PDB entry 7JGS | electron microscopy, 3.20 A resolution | chains A and G of the 9 polymer chains in the assembly

[Chain A]
Molecule: Origin recognition complex subunit 1
Source organism: Drosophila melanogaster
UniProtKB: O16810 (ORC1_DROME); numbering as in UniProt (aligned over 440-924)
Sequence (488 residues; numbered 437 to 924; the number before each row is that of its first residue):
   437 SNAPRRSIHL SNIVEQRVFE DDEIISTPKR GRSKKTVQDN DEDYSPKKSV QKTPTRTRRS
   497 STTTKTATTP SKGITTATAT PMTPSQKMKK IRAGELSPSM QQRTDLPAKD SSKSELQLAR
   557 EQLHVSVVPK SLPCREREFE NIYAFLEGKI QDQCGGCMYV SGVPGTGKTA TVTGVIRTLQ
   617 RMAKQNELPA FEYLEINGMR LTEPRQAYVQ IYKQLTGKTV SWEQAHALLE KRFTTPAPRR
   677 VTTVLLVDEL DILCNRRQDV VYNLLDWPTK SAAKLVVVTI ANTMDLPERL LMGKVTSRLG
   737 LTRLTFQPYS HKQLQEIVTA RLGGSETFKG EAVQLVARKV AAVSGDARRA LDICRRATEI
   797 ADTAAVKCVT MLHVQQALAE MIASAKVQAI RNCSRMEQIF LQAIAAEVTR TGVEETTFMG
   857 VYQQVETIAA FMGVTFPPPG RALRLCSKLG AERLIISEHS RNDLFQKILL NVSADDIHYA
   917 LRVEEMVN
Disordered / not traced: 437-518, 920-924
Differences from the reference sequence: expression tag (437-439)
Bound ions: Mg2+: Thr605 (together with ATP)
Residues lining bound ligands:
  - ATP (adenosine-5'-triphosphate), molecule 1: Val561, Val563, Val564, Pro565, Leu568, Pro569, Arg571, Pro600, Gly601, Thr602, Gly603, Lys604, Thr605, Ala606, Asn718, Tyr745, Ile753, Arg757, Ala783, Arg784, Leu787
  - ATP, molecule 2: Tyr698, Lys730, Arg734
Reported in the primary citation:
  - mutagenesis - S657A/Q660A: unchanged binding to DNA
  - catalytic residues: Asp684
  - mutagenesis - D684A: abolished catalytic activity on ATP

[Chain G]
Molecule: Cell division control protein
Source organism: Drosophila melanogaster
UniProtKB: Q9VSM9 (Q9VSM9_DROME); residues 242-662 here = UniProt positions 242-662
Sequence (424 residues; each row starts with the number of its first residue):
   239 SNANNLPSPS RNKYQNARRV LNSAETQNLP GRESQLQELR EFFSNHLESQ TSGSLYVSGQ
   299 PGTGKTACLS LLLRDPDFSK RLQRVYINCT SIASVGAVYK KLCTELQLKV SGRTERDHLE
   359 AIQRHLKTAK RMLLLVLDEI DQLCTSRQEV LYTIFEWPAL PGSRILLVGI ANSLDLTDRA
   419 LMRLNARCEL KPRLMHFPPY SKQQIVEIFK SRLAEAEVLD VFPPVTLQLL AAKVSAISGD
   479 VRRALDIGRR VVEIAEQQKR DGEKEFNMKA LQLEGKDAVE AKEKQDTLKP VQVTQVAAVL
   539 NKVYGASQNL EEDIEASFPL QQKLMLCTLV LMLRNERNKD ISMGRLHEVY RRVCAKRNIL
   599 ALDQAEFTGT VDLVETRGIL RIMRKKEPRL HKVLLQWDEE EVHAALSDKQ LIASILSDTA
   659 CLSK
Disordered / not traced: 239-248, 499-525, 543-555, 661-662
Differences from the reference sequence: expression tag (239-241)
Bound ions: Mg2+: Thr304 (together with ATP)
Residues lining bound ligands: ATP (adenosine-5'-triphosphate): Ser261, Ala262, Glu263, Thr264, Asn266, Leu267, Pro268, Gly269, Arg270, Gln298, Pro299, Gly300, Thr301, Gly302, Lys303, Thr304, Ala305, Glu377, Asn410, Tyr438, Ile446, Arg450, Val479, Arg480, Leu483

[Chain A / chain G interface]
Contacting residue pairs - 56 pairs, chain A then chain G:
  Ala580(A) with Gln495(G)
  Gly584(A) with Arg256(G)
  Asp588(A) with Arg256(G), salt bridge; Arg257(G)
  Val599(A) with Thr614(G)
  Arg641(A) with Ala331(G), hydrogen bond (side chain-backbone)
  Trp658(A) with Ala331(G), hydrophobic
  Glu659(A) with Ala331(G)
  His662(A) with Ser329(G)
  Glu666(A) with Ser329(G), hydrogen bond
  Arg693(A) with Ile330(G), hydrogen bond (side chain-backbone); Gln380(G), hydrogen bond
  Tyr698(A) with Thr328(G); Glu377(G)
  Asn699(A) with Thr328(G)
  Thr705(A) with Ala262(G); Glu263(G)
  Thr719(A) with Thr614(G)
  Met720(A) with Thr614(G), hydrogen bond (backbone-backbone)
  Asp721(A) with Arg615(G); Gly616(G)
  Arg725(A) with Gly616(G); Gln634(G), hydrogen bond
  Lys730(A) with Pro299(G); Glu377(G); Asp379(G), salt bridge; Asn410(G)
  Thr732(A) with Arg481(G), hydrogen bond (backbone-side chain)
  Ser733(A) with Asp478(G); Arg480(G), hydrogen bond; Arg481(G)
  Arg734(A) with Arg480(G)
  Gly736(A) with Asp484(G)
  Leu737(A) with Arg481(G); Asp484(G); Ile485(G), hydrophobic; Arg488(G), hydrogen bond (backbone-side chain); Val541(G), hydrophobic
  Thr738(A) with Asp484(G)
  Arg739(A) with Arg488(G)
  Gln743(A) with Arg615(G)
  Pro744(A) with Arg615(G)
  Ala777(A) with Pro557(G)
  Ala778(A) with Pro557(G); Leu558(G), hydrogen bond (backbone-backbone); Gln559(G), hydrogen bond (backbone-backbone)
  Val779(A) with Gln560(G), hydrogen bond (backbone-side chain)
  Ser780(A) with Leu611(G)
  Arg785(A) with Glu604(G), salt bridge
  Ala819(A) with Asp601(G)
  Ser820(A) with Asp601(G)
  Arg889(A) with Glu625(G), salt bridge
  Ile892(A) with Glu625(G)
  Leu906(A) with Arg627(G), hydrogen bond (backbone-side chain)
  Asn907(A) with Arg627(G), hydrogen bond (backbone-side chain)
  Asp912(A) with Arg589(G), salt bridge
Interface residues without a listed pair, chain A (53 interface residues in all): Asn577, Phe581, Lys585, Gln587, Cys590, Pro600, Asp695, Asp702, Ser707, Asn718, Gly729, Ile818, Glu850, Ser909
Interface residues without a listed pair, chain G (48 interface residues in all): Gln253, Asn260, Ser261, Asn326, Cys327, Arg487, Glu491, Tyr542, Glu586, Leu600, Thr608, Leu618, Arg619

[Overview]
Chain A and chain G form an interface of 53 and 48 residues respectively; the contacts include 14 hydrogen
bonds and 5 salt bridges. Polar contacts include Asp588(A)-Arg256(G), Lys730(A)-Asp379(G) and
Arg785(A)-Glu604(G). From the paper: the catalytic residue Asp684(A); D684A of chain A abolishes catalytic
activity on ATP.
Chain A is Origin recognition complex subunit 1 and chain G is Cell division control protein, both from
Drosophila melanogaster; the structure, Structure of Drosophila ORC bound to poly(dA/dT) DNA and Cdc6
(conformation 2), was determined by electron microscopy, deposited together with 7JGR, 7JK2, 7JK3, 7JK4, 7JK5
and 7JK6.
